PDB entry 8B6H | electron microscopy, 2.60 A resolution | chains Dd and Dt of the 106 polymer chains in the assembly

# Chain Dd
Molecule: Cytochrome C oxidase subunit Vb protein
Organism: Tetrahymena thermophila SB210
Reference sequence: Q23FF5 (Q23FF5_TETTS); numbering as in UniProt (aligned over 1-637)
Chain sequence (637 residues; row label = number of the first residue in the row):
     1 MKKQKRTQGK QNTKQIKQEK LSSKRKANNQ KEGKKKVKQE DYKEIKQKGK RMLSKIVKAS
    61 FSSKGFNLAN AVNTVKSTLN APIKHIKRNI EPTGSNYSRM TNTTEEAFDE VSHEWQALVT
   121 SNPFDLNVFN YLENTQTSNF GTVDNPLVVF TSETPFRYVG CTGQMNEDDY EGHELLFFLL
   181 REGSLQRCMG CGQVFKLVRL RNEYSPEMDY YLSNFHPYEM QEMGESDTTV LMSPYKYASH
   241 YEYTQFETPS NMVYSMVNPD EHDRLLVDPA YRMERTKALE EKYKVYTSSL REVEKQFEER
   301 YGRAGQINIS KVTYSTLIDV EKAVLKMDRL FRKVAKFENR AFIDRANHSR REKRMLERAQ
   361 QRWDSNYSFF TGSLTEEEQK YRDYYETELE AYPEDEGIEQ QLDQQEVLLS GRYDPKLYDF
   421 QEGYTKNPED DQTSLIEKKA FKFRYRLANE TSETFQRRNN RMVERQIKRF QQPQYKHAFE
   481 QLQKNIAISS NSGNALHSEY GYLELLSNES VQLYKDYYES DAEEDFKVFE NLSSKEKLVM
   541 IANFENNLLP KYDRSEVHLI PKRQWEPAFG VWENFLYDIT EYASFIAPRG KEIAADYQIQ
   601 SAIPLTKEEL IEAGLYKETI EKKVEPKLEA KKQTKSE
Unresolved in the structure: 1-61, 620-637
Modified / non-standard residues: Thr387 (phosphothreonine; TPO); Ser520 (phosphoserine; SEP)
Ion coordination: Zn2+: Cys161, His173, Cys188, Cys191
Residues lining bound ligands:
  - 3-sn-phosphatidic acid (LPP; 2-(hexadecanoyloxy)-1-[(phosphonooxy)methyl]ethyl hexadecanoate): Trp572, Leu576, Tyr577, Thr580
  - 1,2-diacyl-sn-glycero-3-phosphocholine (PC1): Leu231, Met232, Pro234, Tyr237, Ala238, Ser239, His240, Tyr241

# Chain Dt
Molecule: NADH dehydrogenase [ubiquinone] 1 alpha subcomplex subunit 8, mitochondrial
Organism: Tetrahymena thermophila SB210
Reference sequence: Q23DZ5 (Q23DZ5_TETTS); residues 1-318 here = UniProt positions 1-318
Chain sequence (318 residues; row label = number of the first residue in the row):
     1 MFLNRLVKET SKAKRLFSMA QNNFARAGPY NPNRYKDYYI PRTLPKNEEI VEFVQSQHSV
    61 PASPIRNQRH INPVRESGPL PSYDGTYTME DIRAVFYNTT VGRDYCYCQM DPEEIMRRVP
   121 GITRKEAEFI TKLGLSPQEQ VDFAYIAYNI GLDIFYFTNQ MFVARQVVTN SKGEKVEVLW
   181 NAQCYEDIAQ LNVGFAPVLE SVDYHWEIFL WADPPIKPNN DFDLNVPCTW FEYEQEWWME
   241 SCIQEDQFNL PEDERPYNTP RNPHCRKELW RSQDALQEEE LMVNENWYPK NTQYNIYNQP
   301 DFIKPKSGSG AAADDIRI
Unresolved in the structure: 1-25

# How chain Dd and chain Dt interact
Contacting residue pairs (139):
  Asp109(Dd) - Asn33(Dt)
  Leu132(Dd) - Pro214(Dt)  hydrophobic
  Thr137(Dd) - Asn219(Dt)
  Thr137(Dd) - Asp221(Dt)
  Ser138(Dd) - Gln68(Dt)
  Ser138(Dd) - Asn219(Dt)  hydrogen bond (backbone-backbone)
  Ser138(Dd) - Asn220(Dt)
  Ser138(Dd) - Asp221(Dt)  hydrogen bond (backbone-backbone)
  Asn139(Dd) - Gln68(Dt)  hydrogen bond (backbone-side chain)
  Asn139(Dd) - His70(Dt)
  Asn139(Dd) - Asn220(Dt)  hydrogen bond (backbone-side chain)
  Asn139(Dd) - Leu224(Dt)
  Phe140(Dd) - His70(Dt)
  Phe140(Dd) - Asn220(Dt)
  Phe140(Dd) - Leu224(Dt)
  Phe140(Dd) - Asn225(Dt)
  Phe140(Dd) - Val226(Dt)  hydrophobic
  Thr142(Dd) - His70(Dt)
  Thr142(Dd) - Glu76(Dt)
  Val143(Dd) - Glu76(Dt)
  Val143(Dd) - Val168(Dt)  hydrophobic
  Val143(Dd) - Val176(Dt)  hydrophobic
  Asp144(Dd) - Val74(Dt)
  Asp144(Dd) - Asn170(Dt)
  Asp144(Dd) - Ser171(Dt)  hydrogen bond
  Asn145(Dd) - Arg66(Dt)
  Asn145(Dd) - Gln68(Dt)  hydrogen bond (side chain-backbone)
  Asn145(Dd) - Arg69(Dt)
  Pro146(Dd) - Arg66(Dt)  hydrogen bond (backbone-side chain)
  Leu147(Dd) - Pro218(Dt)  hydrophobic
  Val148(Dd) - Arg66(Dt)
  Val149(Dd) - Ile216(Dt)  hydrophobic
  Thr154(Dd) - Trp211(Dt)
  Pro155(Dd) - Trp211(Dt)
  Phe156(Dd) - Phe195(Dt)  hydrophobic
  Phe156(Dd) - Trp211(Dt)  hydrophobic
  Arg157(Dd) - Asp213(Dt)  salt bridge
  Arg157(Dd) - Pro214(Dt)  hydrogen bond (side chain-backbone)
  Arg157(Dd) - Pro215(Dt)  hydrogen bond (side chain-backbone)
  Arg157(Dd) - Ile216(Dt)
  Tyr158(Dd) - Ile188(Dt)  hydrophobic
  Tyr158(Dd) - Val193(Dt)
  Tyr158(Dd) - Ile208(Dt)  hydrogen bond (side chain-backbone)
  Tyr158(Dd) - Phe209(Dt)  hydrophobic
  Tyr158(Dd) - Pro215(Dt)
  Tyr158(Dd) - Ile216(Dt)  hydrogen bond (backbone-backbone)
  Val159(Dd) - Ile216(Dt)
  Gly160(Dd) - Ile216(Dt)  hydrogen bond (backbone-backbone)
  Gly160(Dd) - Lys217(Dt)
  Gly160(Dd) - Pro218(Dt)
  Thr162(Dd) - Lys217(Dt)  hydrogen bond
  Gly163(Dd) - Asn220(Dt)
  Gln164(Dd) - Val226(Dt)
  Gln164(Dd) - Pro227(Dt)
  Gln164(Dd) - Cys228(Dt)  hydrogen bond (side chain-backbone)
  Met165(Dd) - Asn219(Dt)
  Met165(Dd) - Asn220(Dt)  hydrogen bond (side chain-backbone)
  Met165(Dd) - Phe222(Dt)  hydrophobic
  Met165(Dd) - Asn225(Dt)  hydrogen bond (backbone-side chain)
  Asn166(Dd) - Phe222(Dt)
  Glu167(Dd) - Phe222(Dt)
  Tyr170(Dd) - Asn219(Dt)
  Tyr170(Dd) - Phe222(Dt)  hydrophobic
  Glu174(Dd) - Tyr185(Dt)
  Glu174(Dd) - Glu186(Dt)
  Leu175(Dd) - Glu186(Dt)  hydrogen bond (backbone-backbone)
  Leu175(Dd) - Lys217(Dt)
  Leu176(Dd) - Gln183(Dt)
  Leu176(Dd) - Cys184(Dt)
  Phe177(Dd) - Gln183(Dt)
  Phe177(Dd) - Cys184(Dt)  hydrogen bond (backbone-backbone)
  Phe177(Dd) - Ile188(Dt)  hydrophobic
  Phe178(Dd) - Asn181(Dt)
  Phe178(Dd) - Ala182(Dt)
  Leu179(Dd) - Asn181(Dt)
  Leu179(Dd) - Val193(Dt)  hydrophobic
  Arg181(Dd) - Phe162(Dt)
  Arg181(Dd) - Gly194(Dt)  hydrogen bond (side chain-backbone)
  Arg181(Dd) - Phe195(Dt)
  Ser184(Dd) - Glu177(Dt)
  Leu185(Dd) - Glu177(Dt)  hydrogen bond (backbone-backbone)
  Leu185(Dd) - Val178(Dt)
  Leu185(Dd) - Leu179(Dt)  hydrogen bond (backbone-backbone)
  Gln186(Dd) - Phe162(Dt)
  Gln186(Dd) - Val178(Dt)
  Gln186(Dd) - Leu179(Dt)
  Gln186(Dd) - Asn181(Dt)  hydrogen bond
  Arg187(Dd) - Glu76(Dt)  salt bridge
  Arg187(Dd) - Gln166(Dt)
  Arg187(Dd) - Val178(Dt)
  Arg187(Dd) - Leu179(Dt)  hydrogen bond (backbone-backbone)
  Arg187(Dd) - Trp180(Dt)
  Arg187(Dd) - Asn181(Dt)
  Arg187(Dd) - Trp230(Dt)
  Cys188(Dd) - Gln183(Dt)  hydrogen bond
  Met189(Dd) - Val163(Dt)  hydrophobic
  Met189(Dd) - Asn181(Dt)
  Met189(Dd) - Gln183(Dt)
  Met189(Dd) - Trp230(Dt)  hydrogen bond (backbone-side chain)
  Gly190(Dd) - Trp230(Dt)
  Cys191(Dd) - Trp230(Dt)
  Gly192(Dd) - Trp230(Dt)
  Gln193(Dd) - Asn220(Dt)  hydrogen bond
  Asn202(Dd) - Tyr39(Dt)
  Asp209(Dd) - Ile65(Dt)
  Tyr210(Dd) - Pro64(Dt)
  Tyr210(Dd) - Ile65(Dt)
  Tyr210(Dd) - Arg66(Dt)  hydrogen bond (backbone-backbone)
  Tyr211(Dd) - Arg66(Dt)
  Ser213(Dd) - Ile65(Dt)
  Ser213(Dd) - Arg66(Dt)  hydrogen bond (side chain-backbone)
  Asn214(Dd) - Arg66(Dt)  hydrogen bond
  Asn214(Dd) - Gln68(Dt)  hydrogen bond
  Met256(Dd) - Ile40(Dt)  hydrophobic
  Asn258(Dd) - Asp37(Dt)
  Asn258(Dd) - Tyr38(Dt)
  Asn258(Dd) - Tyr39(Dt)  hydrogen bond (side chain-backbone)
  Asn258(Dd) - Ile40(Dt)  hydrogen bond (side chain-backbone)
  Asn258(Dd) - Arg42(Dt)
  Pro259(Dd) - Asp37(Dt)
  Asp260(Dd) - Lys36(Dt)
  Asp260(Dd) - Arg42(Dt)  salt bridge
  Glu261(Dd) - Arg42(Dt)  salt bridge
  Ala278(Dd) - Leu44(Dt)  hydrophobic
  Glu281(Dd) - Asn47(Dt)  hydrogen bond
  Lys282(Dd) - Leu44(Dt)
  Lys282(Dd) - Pro45(Dt)  hydrogen bond (side chain-backbone)
  Lys282(Dd) - Asn47(Dt)
  Lys282(Dd) - Ile50(Dt)
  Val285(Dd) - Asn47(Dt)
  Val285(Dd) - Val51(Dt)  hydrophobic
  Tyr286(Dd) - Val54(Dt)  hydrophobic
  Ser289(Dd) - Val54(Dt)
  Leu290(Dd) - Val54(Dt)  hydrophobic
  Leu290(Dd) - His58(Dt)
  Val293(Dd) - Val54(Dt)  hydrophobic
  Val293(Dd) - Gln55(Dt)
  Val293(Dd) - His58(Dt)
  Gln296(Dd) - Gln55(Dt)  hydrogen bond
Interface residues without a listed pair, chain Dd (75 interface residues in all): Thr135, Gly141, Ser152, Cys161, Phe195, Pro206, Leu212, Val257, Arg275, Leu279
Interface residues without a listed pair, chain Dt (69 interface residues in all): Pro41, Lys46, Ser63, Asn67, Met161, Leu191

# In short
Chain Dd and chain Dt form an interface of 75 and 69 residues respectively, with 35 hydrogen bonds and 4 salt
bridges. Polar contacts include Arg157(Dd)-Asp213(Dt), Arg187(Dd)-Glu76(Dt) and Asp260(Dd)-Arg42(Dt). Bound to
chain Dd: 1,2-diacyl-sn-glycero-3-phosphocholine and 3-sn-phosphatidic acid.
Chain Dd is Cytochrome C oxidase subunit Vb protein and chain Dt is NADH dehydrogenase [ubiquinone] 1 alpha
subcomplex subunit 8, mitochondrial, both from Tetrahymena thermophila SB210; the structure, Cryo-EM structure
of cytochrome c oxidase dimer (complex IV) from respiratory supercomplex of Tetrahymena thermophila, was
determined by electron microscopy, deposited together with 8B6F and 8B6J.
